5D9I - chains A and B of the 4 polymer chains in the assembly; structure by X-ray diffraction, 1.70 A resolution.

[Chain A (and B)]
Molecule: Large T antigen
Organism: Simian virus 40
Notes: EC 3.6.4.-; chain B of this document is another copy of the same molecule, construct and numbering; everything in this record applies to it too
UniProt: P03070 (LT_SV40); residue numbers follow UniProt; this construct covers 131-260
Amino-acid sequence (134 residues; each row starts with the number of its first residue):
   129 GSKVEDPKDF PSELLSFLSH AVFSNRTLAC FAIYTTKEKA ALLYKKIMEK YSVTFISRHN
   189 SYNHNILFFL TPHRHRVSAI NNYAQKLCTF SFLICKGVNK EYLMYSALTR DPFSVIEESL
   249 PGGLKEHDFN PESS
Not modelled in the structure: 262 (chain B: 261-262)
Differences from the reference sequence: expression tag (129-130, 261-262)
Modified / non-standard residues: Cys216 (s,S-(2-hydroxyethyl)thiocysteine; CME)
Curated features (UniProtKB/Swiss-Prot):
  - DNA-binding region: Pro139 to Glu254 (T-ag OBD)
Glycans and other covalent adducts: covalent link Asn191-His201
What the authors report for this chain:
  - binding site for the 23-nt DNA strand: Ala149, Ser152, Asn153, Arg154, Thr155, Arg202, Arg204, Asn210, Lys214, Asn227
  - mutagenesis - R204A, K214A: decreased binding to poly(dT)24
  - mutagenesis - V150A, S152A, L156A, T199A, H201A, H203A, N210A: unchanged binding to poly(dT)24

[Interface between chain A and chain B]
Residue-residue contacts - 22 pairs, chain A then chain B:
  Glu141(A) - Pro259(B)
  Phe145(A) - Phe257(B)
  Phe145(A) - Asn258(B)
  Asn227(A) - Lys228(B)  hydrogen bond (backbone-side chain)
  Lys228(A) - Asn227(B)  hydrogen bond (side chain-backbone)
  Lys228(A) - Glu229(B)  salt bridge
  Glu229(A) - Lys228(B)  salt bridge
  Tyr230(A) - Tyr230(B)  hydrophobic
  Tyr230(A) - Glu254(B)  hydrogen bond
  Leu231(A) - Tyr230(B)  hydrophobic
  Leu231(A) - Glu254(B)
  Ser234(A) - Glu254(B)  hydrogen bond
  Arg238(A) - Glu254(B)  salt bridge
  Glu254(A) - Tyr230(B)  hydrogen bond
  Glu254(A) - Leu231(B)
  Glu254(A) - Ser234(B)  hydrogen bond
  Glu254(A) - Arg238(B)  salt bridge
  Phe257(A) - Phe145(B)
  Asn258(A) - Phe145(B)
  Asn258(A) - Ala235(B)
  Pro259(A) - Glu141(B)
  Pro259(A) - Ser144(B)
Other interface residues (no listed pair), chain A (16 interface residues in all): Ser140, Ser144, Ala235
Other interface residues (no listed pair), chain B (16 interface residues in all): Ser140

[In short]
Chain A and chain B each contribute 16 residues to their interface; the contacts include 6 hydrogen bonds and
4 salt bridges. Polar pairs include Lys228(A)-Glu229(B), Arg238(A)-Glu254(B) and Asn227(A)-Lys228(B). The
paper reports a binding site for the 23-nt DNA strand at Ala149(A), Ser152(A) and Asn153(A) among others;
R204A and K214A of chain A reduce binding to poly(dT)24; 9 substitutions were tested in all.
Chain A and chain B are both Large T antigen (Simian virus 40); the structure, SV40 Large T antigen origin
binding domain bound to artificial DNA fork, was determined by X-ray diffraction (same publication as 3QK2).
